Entry 8TEP (electron microscopy, 3.50 A resolution); this record covers chains X and Y of the 26 polymer chains in the assembly.

[Chain X (and Y)]
Protein: Triplex capsid protein 2
Source organism: Human herpesvirus 5 strain AD169
Notes: chain Y of this document is another copy of the same molecule, construct and numbering; everything in this record applies to it too
UniProt: P16728 (TRX2_HCMVA); residue numbers follow UniProt; this construct covers 1-306
Amino-acid sequence (306 residues; row label = number of the first residue in the row):
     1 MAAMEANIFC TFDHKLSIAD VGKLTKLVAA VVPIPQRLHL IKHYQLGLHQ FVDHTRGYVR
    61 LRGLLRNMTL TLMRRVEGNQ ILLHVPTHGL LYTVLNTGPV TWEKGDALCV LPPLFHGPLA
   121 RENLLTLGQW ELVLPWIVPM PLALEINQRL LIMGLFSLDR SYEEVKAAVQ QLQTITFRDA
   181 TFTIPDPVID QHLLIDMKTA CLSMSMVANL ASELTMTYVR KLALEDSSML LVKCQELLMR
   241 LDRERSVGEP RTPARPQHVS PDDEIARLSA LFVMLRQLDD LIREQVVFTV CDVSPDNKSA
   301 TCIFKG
Unresolved in the structure: 242-252 (chain Y: 1-2, 116-121, 246-258)

[Chain X / chain Y interface]
Pairs across the interface - 99 pairs, chain X then chain Y:
  His88(X) - His88(Y)  hydrogen bond
  Gly89(X) - Thr87(Y)
  Gly89(X) - His88(Y)
  Lys104(X) - Gln36(Y)  hydrogen bond
  Leu144(X) - Arg276(Y)
  Glu145(X) - Arg276(Y)  salt bridge
  Gln148(X) - Ser269(Y)
  Gln148(X) - Phe272(Y)
  Gln148(X) - Arg276(Y)  hydrogen bond
  Leu151(X) - Phe272(Y)  hydrophobic
  Ile152(X) - Ile265(Y)  hydrophobic
  Ile152(X) - Leu268(Y)
  Ile152(X) - Ser269(Y)
  Ile152(X) - Phe272(Y)  hydrophobic
  Leu155(X) - Tyr218(Y)  hydrophobic
  Phe156(X) - Pro261(Y)  hydrophobic
  Phe156(X) - Glu264(Y)
  Leu158(X) - Leu222(Y)  hydrophobic
  Asp159(X) - Thr217(Y)
  Asp159(X) - Lys221(Y)
  Arg160(X) - Val259(Y)
  Glu164(X) - Pro261(Y)
  Leu172(X) - Ile265(Y)  hydrophobic
  Lys198(X) - Asp226(Y)  salt bridge
  Cys201(X) - Leu222(Y)  hydrophobic
  Cys201(X) - Leu231(Y)  hydrophobic
  Leu202(X) - Cys234(Y)  hydrophobic
  Met204(X) - Ala211(Y)
  Met204(X) - Thr215(Y)
  Met204(X) - Leu271(Y)  hydrophobic
  Ser205(X) - Thr215(Y)
  Ser205(X) - Cys234(Y)  hydrogen bond
  Met206(X) - Leu237(Y)  hydrophobic
  Val207(X) - Ala211(Y)  hydrophobic
  Ala208(X) - Ala211(Y)
  Ala208(X) - Ser212(Y)
  Ala208(X) - Leu241(Y)
  Asn209(X) - Leu237(Y)
  Asn209(X) - Leu241(Y)
  Ala211(X) - Ala208(Y)  hydrophobic
  Leu214(X) - Leu155(Y)  hydrophobic
  Leu214(X) - Phe156(Y)  hydrophobic
  Leu214(X) - Asp159(Y)
  Thr215(X) - Leu155(Y)
  Thr215(X) - Ser205(Y)  hydrogen bond (backbone-side chain)
  Met216(X) - Ala208(Y)
  Met216(X) - Asn209(Y)  hydrogen bond (backbone-side chain)
  Met216(X) - Ser212(Y)
  Tyr218(X) - Leu155(Y)  hydrophobic
  Tyr218(X) - Leu193(Y)
  Tyr218(X) - Cys201(Y)
  Tyr218(X) - Leu202(Y)
  Tyr218(X) - Ser205(Y)
  Val219(X) - Ser205(Y)  hydrogen bond (backbone-side chain)
  Val219(X) - Met206(Y)
  Lys221(X) - Leu158(Y)
  Lys221(X) - Asp159(Y)  salt bridge
  Leu222(X) - Leu158(Y)
  Glu225(X) - Leu158(Y)
  Asp226(X) - Lys198(Y)  salt bridge
  Cys234(X) - Met206(Y)  hydrogen bond
  Leu237(X) - Arg267(Y)  hydrogen bond (backbone-side chain)
  Leu237(X) - Ala270(Y)  hydrophobic
  Leu238(X) - Met206(Y)  hydrophobic
  Leu238(X) - Asn209(Y)
  Leu238(X) - Leu210(Y)  hydrophobic
  Met239(X) - Glu213(Y)
  Ala254(X) - Tyr162(Y)
  Arg255(X) - Tyr162(Y)
  Arg255(X) - Glu163(Y)  salt bridge
  Arg255(X) - Glu164(Y)  salt bridge
  Pro256(X) - Asp159(Y)
  Pro256(X) - Tyr162(Y)
  Val259(X) - Glu164(Y)
  Val259(X) - Ala168(Y)  hydrophobic
  Pro261(X) - Ala168(Y)  hydrophobic
  Pro261(X) - Gln171(Y)
  Pro261(X) - Leu172(Y)  hydrophobic
  Glu264(X) - Ile152(Y)
  Ile265(X) - Gln148(Y)
  Ile265(X) - Ile152(Y)  hydrophobic
  Leu268(X) - Gln148(Y)
  Leu268(X) - Leu151(Y)  hydrophobic
  Ser269(X) - Gln148(Y)
  Phe272(X) - Gln148(Y)
  Phe272(X) - Leu281(Y)
  Phe272(X) - Ile282(Y)
  Phe272(X) - Glu284(Y)
  Leu275(X) - Leu275(Y)  hydrophobic
  Leu275(X) - Leu278(Y)  hydrophobic
  Arg276(X) - Ile282(Y)  hydrogen bond (side chain-backbone)
  Arg276(X) - Arg283(Y)
  Arg276(X) - Glu284(Y)  salt bridge
  Leu278(X) - Leu275(Y)  hydrophobic
  Asp279(X) - Leu275(Y)
  Asp279(X) - Asp279(Y)
  Asp279(X) - Arg283(Y)  salt bridge
  Asp280(X) - Arg283(Y)
  Arg283(X) - Asp279(Y)  salt bridge
Other interface residues (no listed pair), chain X (65 interface residues in all): Gly105, Leu194, Met197, Arg220, Leu230, Leu231, Pro253, Leu271, Ile282, Cys291, Ile303
Other interface residues (no listed pair), chain Y (71 interface residues in all): Arg37, Asn67, Leu144, Arg149, Gly154, Val165, Thr199, Met204, Val207, Leu214, Val219, Glu225, Leu230, Ala266, Val273

[Overview]
65 residues of chain X and 71 residues of chain Y are in contact, with 10 hydrogen bonds and 9 salt bridges.
Polar pairs include Glu145(X)-Arg276(Y), Lys198(X)-Asp226(Y) and Lys221(X)-Asp159(Y).
Chain X and chain Y are both Triplex capsid protein 2 (Human herpesvirus 5 strain AD169); the structure, Human
cytomegalovirus portal vertex, virion configuration 1 (VC1), was determined by electron microscopy (same
publication as 8TES, 8TET, 8TEU and 8TEW).
